PDB entry 7SX7 | X-ray diffraction, 2.15 A resolution | chains G and L of the 3 polymer chains in the assembly

[Chain G]
Name: clade A/E 93TH057 HIV-1 gp120 core
From: Human immunodeficiency virus 1
UniProt: A0A0M3KKW9 (A0A0M3KKW9_9HIV1); the author numbering skips numbers that UniProt does not, so the offset changes along the chain: 44-124 = UniProt 1-81; 198-301 = UniProt 82-185; 318-355 = UniProt 186-223; 357-400 = UniProt 224-267; 1 more segments
Sequence (355 residues; each row starts with the number of its first residue; note: 96 numbers in that range are skipped by the numbering (no residue carries them; nothing is unmodelled there)):
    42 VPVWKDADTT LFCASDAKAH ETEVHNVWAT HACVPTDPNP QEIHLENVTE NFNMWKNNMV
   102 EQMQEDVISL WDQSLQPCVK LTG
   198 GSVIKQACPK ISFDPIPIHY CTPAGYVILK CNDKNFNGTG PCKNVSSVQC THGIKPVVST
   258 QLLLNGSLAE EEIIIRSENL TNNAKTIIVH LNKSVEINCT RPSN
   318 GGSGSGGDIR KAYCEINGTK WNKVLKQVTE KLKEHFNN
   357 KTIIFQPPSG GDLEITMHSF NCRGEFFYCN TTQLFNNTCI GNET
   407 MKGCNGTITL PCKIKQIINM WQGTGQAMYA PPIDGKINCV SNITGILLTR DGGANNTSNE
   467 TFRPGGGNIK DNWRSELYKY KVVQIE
Not modelled in the structure: 42, 318-324
Sequence notes: expression tag (42-43); engineered mutation Ser-375 (His242 in A0A0M3KKW9)
Disulfides: Cys-54/Cys-74, Cys-119/Cys-205, Cys-218/Cys-247, Cys-228/Cys-239, Cys-296/Cys-331, Cys-378/Cys-445, Cys-385/Cys-418, Cys-395/Cys-410
Covalent attachments: N-acetylglucosamine (NAG) linked to Asn-88, Asn-234, Asn-241, Asn-262, Asn-276, Asn-289, Asn-295, Asn-334, Asn-386, Asn-392, Asn-448

[Chain L]
Name: N49P9.3-FR3-3 antibody fab light chain
From: Homo sapiens
Notes: antibody fragment or engineered binder
Sequence (203 residues; numbered 3 to 212 plus 1 insertion-coded residue; 8 numbers in that range are skipped by the numbering (no residue carries them; nothing is unmodelled there); the number before each row is that of its first residue):
     3 LTQPAS
    11 MSASPGQSVT ISCSGTR
    30 HIISAWFQQY PGKPPKLIIF DDDKRPSGVP SRFSASRPGD TASLTISNVQ PEDEATYICN
    90 TY
    96 EFFGGGTKLT V
  106A L
   107 SQPKAAPSVT LFPPSSEELQ ANKATLVCLV SDFYPGAVTV AWKADGSPVK VGVETTKPSK
   167 QSNNKYAASS YLSLTPEQWK SHRSYSCRVT HEGSTVEKTV APAECS
Not modelled in the structure: 212
Disulfides: Cys-23/Cys-88, Cys-134/Cys-193
Residues lining bound ligands: N-acetylglucosamine (NAG; 2-acetamido-2-deoxy-beta-D-glucopyranose): His-30, Ile-31, Ile-32, Tyr-91

[How chain G and chain L interact]
Pairs across the interface (10; chain G residue first):
  Asn-276(G) / Tyr-91(L)
  Thr-278(G) / Tyr-91(L)  hydrogen bond
  Asn-279(G) / Tyr-91(L)
  Asn-280(G) / Glu-96(L)  hydrogen bond
  Asn-354(G) / Arg-27(L)
  Gly-458(G) / Glu-96(L)
  Gly-459(G) / Glu-96(L)  hydrogen bond (backbone-side chain)
  Gly-459(G) / Phe-97(L)
  Ala-460(G) / Phe-97(L)
  Asn-461(G) / Phe-97(L)

[Summary]
The interface between chain G and chain L involves 9 residues on one side and 4 on the other; the contacts
include 3 hydrogen bonds. Among the polar pairs are Thr-278(G)/Tyr-91(L), Asn-280(G)/Glu-96(L) and
Gly-459(G)/Glu-96(L). Ligands of chain L: N-acetylglucosamine.
Here chain G is clade A/E 93TH057 HIV-1 gp120 core (Human immunodeficiency virus 1) and chain L is
N49P9.3-FR3-3 antibody fab light chain (Homo sapiens). Entry 7SX7 (Crystal structure of broadly neutralizing
antibody N49P9.3-FR3-3 Fab in complex with HIV-1 Clade A/E strain 93TH057 ...) was determined by X-ray
diffraction.
